Entry 1XKM (solution NMR); this record covers chains A and D of the 4 polymer chains in the assembly.

# Chain A
Protein: Distinctin chain A
Chain sequence (22 residues; each row starts with the number of its first residue):
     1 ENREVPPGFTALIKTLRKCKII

# Chain D
Protein: Distinctin chain B
Chain sequence (25 residues; row label = number of the first residue in the row):
     1 NLVSGLIEARKYLEQLHRKLKNCKV

# Chain A / chain D interface
Contacting residue pairs - 14 pairs, chain A then chain D:
  Asn2(A) - Asn1(D)
  Asn2(A) - Val3(D)
  Asn2(A) - Leu6(D)
  Arg3(A) - Val3(D)
  Arg3(A) - Ser4(D)
  Arg3(A) - Leu6(D)
  Glu4(A) - Leu6(D)
  Glu4(A) - Arg10(D)
  Val5(A) - Ala9(D)
  Val5(A) - Leu13(D)
  Phe9(A) - Leu13(D)
  Ile13(A) - Tyr12(D)
  Ile13(A) - Leu16(D)
  Arg17(A) - Tyr12(D)
Also at the interface, not in a pair above, chain A (8 interface residues in all): Glu1
Also at the interface, not in a pair above, chain D (10 interface residues in all): Gly5

# Overview
8 residues of chain A face 10 of chain D across their interface.
Chain A is Distinctin chain A and chain D is Distinctin chain B; the structure, NMR structure of antimicrobial
peptide distinctin in water, was determined by solution NMR.
